7TMW - chains R and B of the 4 polymer chains in the assembly; structure by electron microscopy, 3.20 A resolution.

Chain R:
Molecule: Relaxin receptor 1, Guanine nucleotide-binding protein G(s) subunit alpha isoforms short fusion
Organism: Homo sapiens
Reference sequence: chimeric construct of Q9HBX9, P63092: residues 23-1000 from Q9HBX9 (RXFP1_HUMAN) positions 23-737 (offset varies); residues 1199-1379 from P63092 positions 204-384 (UniProt number = residue number - 995)
Chain sequence (984 residues; numbered 2 to 1379; 394 numbers in that range are skipped by the numbering (no residue carries them; nothing is unmodelled there); the number before each row is that of its first residue):
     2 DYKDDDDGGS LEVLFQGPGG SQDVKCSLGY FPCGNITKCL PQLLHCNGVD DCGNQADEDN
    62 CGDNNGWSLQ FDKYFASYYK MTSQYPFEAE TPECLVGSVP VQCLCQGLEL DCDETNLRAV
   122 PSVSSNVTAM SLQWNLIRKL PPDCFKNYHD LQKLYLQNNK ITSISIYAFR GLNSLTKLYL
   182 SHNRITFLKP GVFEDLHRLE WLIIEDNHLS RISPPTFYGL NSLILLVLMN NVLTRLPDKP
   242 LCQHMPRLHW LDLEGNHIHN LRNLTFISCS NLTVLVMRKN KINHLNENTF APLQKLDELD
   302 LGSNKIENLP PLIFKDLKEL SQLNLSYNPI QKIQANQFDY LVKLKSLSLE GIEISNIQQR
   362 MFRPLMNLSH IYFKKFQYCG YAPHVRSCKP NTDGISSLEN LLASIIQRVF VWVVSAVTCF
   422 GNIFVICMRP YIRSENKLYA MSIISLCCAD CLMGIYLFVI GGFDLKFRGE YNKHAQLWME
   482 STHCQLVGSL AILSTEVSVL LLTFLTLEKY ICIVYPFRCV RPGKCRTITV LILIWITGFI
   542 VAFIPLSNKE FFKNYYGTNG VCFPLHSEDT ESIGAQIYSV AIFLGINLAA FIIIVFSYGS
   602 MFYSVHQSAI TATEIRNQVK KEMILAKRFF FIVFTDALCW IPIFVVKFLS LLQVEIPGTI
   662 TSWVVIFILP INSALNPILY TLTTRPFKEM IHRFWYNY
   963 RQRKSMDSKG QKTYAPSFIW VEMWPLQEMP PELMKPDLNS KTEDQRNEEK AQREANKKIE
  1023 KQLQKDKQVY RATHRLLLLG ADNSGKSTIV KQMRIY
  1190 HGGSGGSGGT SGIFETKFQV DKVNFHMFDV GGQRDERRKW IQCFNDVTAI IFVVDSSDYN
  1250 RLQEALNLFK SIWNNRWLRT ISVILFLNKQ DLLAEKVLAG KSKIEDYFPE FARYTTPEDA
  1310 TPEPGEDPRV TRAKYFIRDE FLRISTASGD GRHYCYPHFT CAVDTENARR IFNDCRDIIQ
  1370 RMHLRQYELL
Not modelled in the structure: 2-399, 434-435, 518-522, 568-571, 609-622, 963-1006, 1190-1202, 1337-1341
Sequence notes: expression tag (2-22); linker (1001-1058, 1190-1198); conflict Asp1244 (Ala249 in P63092), Asp1247 (Ser252 in P63092), Ala1357 (Ile372 in P63092), Ile1360 (Val375 in P63092)
Disulfides: Cys485-Cys563
Swiss-Prot annotation at these positions:
  - binding site (Ca(2+)): Leu45, Asn48, Val50, Asp52, Asp58, Glu59
  - glycosylation (N-linked (GlcNAc...) asparagine): Asn36, Asn127, Asn264, Asn272, Asn325, Asn368
From the paper describing this entry:
  - contacts within the chain: Phe564-Val666, Tyr599-Tyr681 (hydrogen bond)
  - conformationally variable residues (order/disorder transition): Ser568 to Ser573
  - mutagenesis - L402A/L403A, L566D: decreased expression
  - mutagenesis - F564A, L566D: abolished signaling in response to relaxin-2
  - mutagenesis - L402A, L403A: decreased signaling
  - mutagenesis - L402A/L403A: unchanged binding to relaxin-2
  - mutagenesis - F564A: abolished signaling (basal activity)
  - mutagenesis - I396A, S397A: increased signaling in response to basal signaling
  - mutagenesis - S397A: decreased signaling in response to relaxin-2
  - conformationally variable residues (side-chain flip): Trp641 (from molecular simulation)
  - mutagenesis - E206A: decreased binding to relaxin-2
  - mutagenesis - E206A: unchanged expression
  - mutagenesis - L402A/L403A: abolished signaling

Chain B:
Molecule: Guanine nucleotide-binding protein G(I)/G(S)/G(T) subunit beta-1
Organism: Homo sapiens
Reference sequence: P62873 (GBB1_HUMAN); residues 12-350 here correspond to UniProt positions 2-340 (UniProt number = residue number - 10)
Chain sequence (350 residues; row label = number of the first residue in the row):
     1 MHHHHHHGSS GSELDQLRQE AEQLKNQIRD ARKACADATL SQITNNIDPV GRIQMRTRRT
    61 LRGHLAKIYA MHWGTDSRLL VSASQDGKLI IWDSYTTNKV HAIPLRSSWV MTCAYAPSGN
   121 YVACGGLDNI CSIYNLKTRE GNVRVSRELA GHTGYLSCCR FLDDNQIVTS SGDTTCALWD
   181 IETGQQTTTF TGHTGDVMSL SLAPDTRLFV SGACDASAKL WDVREGMCRQ TFTGHESDIN
   241 AICFFPNGNA FATGSDDATC RLFDLRADQE LMTYSHDNII CGITSVSFSK SGRLLLAGYD
   301 DFNCNVWDAL KADRAGVLAG HDNRVSCLGV TDDGMAVATG SWDSFLKIWN
Not modelled in the structure: 1-50, 268-269
Sequence notes: expression tag (1-11)
Disulfides: Cys131-Cys159
Swiss-Prot annotation at these positions:
  - modified residue: Ser12 (N-acetylserine), His276 (Phosphohistidine)

Interface between chain R and chain B:
Pairs across the interface (56):
  Lys438(R) - Arg62(B)
  Arg694(R) - Ala319(B)
  Arg694(R) - Gly320(B)
  Asn698(R) - Asn303(B)
  Asn1018(R) - Asn98(B)
  Asn1018(R) - Lys99(B)  hydrogen bond (side chain-backbone)
  Ile1021(R) - Lys99(B)
  Ile1021(R) - Val100(B)
  Ile1021(R) - His101(B)
  Glu1022(R) - Lys99(B)  salt bridge
  Leu1025(R) - Gly63(B)
  Leu1025(R) - Leu65(B)
  Leu1025(R) - Ile90(B)  hydrophobic
  Leu1025(R) - Lys99(B)
  Asp1028(R) - Lys88(B)  salt bridge
  Lys1029(R) - Leu65(B)
  Tyr1032(R) - Leu65(B)  hydrophobic
  Tyr1032(R) - Ala66(B)
  Tyr1032(R) - Gln85(B)
  Tyr1032(R) - Asp86(B)
  Arg1033(R) - Leu65(B)  hydrogen bond (side chain-backbone)
  Arg1037(R) - Gln85(B)
  Glu1204(R) - Trp109(B)  hydrogen bond
  Val1219(R) - Leu127(B)  hydrophobic
  Gln1222(R) - Leu127(B)
  Gln1222(R) - Thr153(B)
  Gln1222(R) - Gly154(B)
  Gln1222(R) - Tyr155(B)  hydrogen bond (side chain-backbone)
  Arg1223(R) - Gly172(B)  hydrogen bond (side chain-backbone)
  Arg1223(R) - Asp173(B)
  Arg1223(R) - Thr174(B)
  Arg1223(R) - Asp196(B)  salt bridge
  Glu1225(R) - Asp196(B)
  Glu1225(R) - Cys214(B)  hydrogen bond
  Arg1227(R) - Cys214(B)
  Arg1227(R) - Asp238(B)  salt bridge
  Lys1228(R) - Met198(B)
  Lys1228(R) - Cys214(B)
  Lys1228(R) - Asp238(B)
  Lys1228(R) - Asn240(B)
  Lys1228(R) - Asp256(B)  salt bridge
  Trp1229(R) - Leu127(B)  hydrophobic
  Trp1229(R) - Tyr155(B)
  Gln1231(R) - Arg324(B)  hydrogen bond
  Cys1232(R) - Tyr69(B)  hydrogen bond (backbone-side chain)
  Cys1232(R) - Met111(B)  hydrophobic
  Phe1233(R) - Leu127(B)  hydrophobic
  Asn1234(R) - Lys67(B)
  Asn1234(R) - Trp342(B)
  Asp1235(R) - Lys67(B)
  Asp1235(R) - Gln85(B)
  Arg1265(R) - Cys281(B)  hydrogen bond
  Arg1265(R) - Asp300(B)  salt bridge
  Trp1266(R) - Asp300(B)
  Trp1266(R) - Phe302(B)  hydrophobic
  Trp1266(R) - Arg324(B)
Also at the interface, not in a pair above, chain R (30 interface residues in all): Gln1014, Phe1203, Gly1221
Also at the interface, not in a pair above, chain B (43 interface residues in all): Asp93, Thr96, Ala102, Asp128, Asp301, His321

Overview:
Chain R and chain B form an interface of 30 and 43 residues respectively; the contacts include 9 hydrogen
bonds and 6 salt bridges. Polar contacts include Glu1022(R)-Lys99(B), Asp1028(R)-Lys88(B) and
Arg1223(R)-Asp196(B). From the paper: L402A/L403A and L566D of chain R reduce expression; conformational
variability at Ser568(R) and Trp641(R); 8 substitutions were tested in all.
Chain R is Relaxin receptor 1, Guanine nucleotide-binding protein G(s) subunit alpha isoforms short fusion and
chain B is Guanine nucleotide-binding protein G(I)/G(S)/G(T) subunit beta-1, both from Homo sapiens; the
structure, Cryo-EM structure of the relaxin receptor RXFP1 in complex with heterotrimeric Gs, was determined
by electron microscopy.
